8RGE - chain A; structure by X-ray diffraction, 1.88 A resolution.

# Chain A
Protein: Lysozyme C
From: Gallus gallus
Notes: EC 3.2.1.17
UniProtKB: P00698 (LYSC_CHICK); residues 1-129 here correspond to UniProt positions 19-147 (UniProt number = residue number + 18)
Sequence (129 residues; each row starts with the number of its first residue):
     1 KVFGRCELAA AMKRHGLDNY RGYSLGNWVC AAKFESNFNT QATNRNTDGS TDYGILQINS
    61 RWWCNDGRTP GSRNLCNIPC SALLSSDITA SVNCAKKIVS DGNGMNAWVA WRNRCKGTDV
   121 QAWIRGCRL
Curated features (UniProtKB/Swiss-Prot):
  - active site: Glu35, Asp52
  - binding site (substrate): Asp101
Disulfide bonds: Cys6-Cys127, Cys30-Cys115, Cys64-Cys80, Cys76-Cys94
Metal / ion sites: Na+: Ser60, Cys64, Ser72, Arg73

# Summary
Ser60, Cys64, Ser72 and Arg73 coordinate Na+. From UniProt: active-site residues Glu35 and Asp52 and
substrate-binding residue Asp101.
Chain A is Lysozyme C (Gallus gallus); the structure, Serial synchrotron in plate room temperature structure
of Lysozyme, was determined by X-ray diffraction (same publication as 8RGS, 8RGW and 8RGY).
